7T8X - chains C and E of the 5 polymer chains in the assembly; structure by electron microscopy, 3.21 A resolution.

# Chain C
Protein: Guanine nucleotide-binding protein G(I)/G(S)/G(T) subunit beta-1
From: Homo sapiens
UniProt: P62873 (GBB1_HUMAN); residues 2-340 here = UniProt positions 2-340
Amino-acid sequence (345 residues; each row starts with the number of its first residue; numbers below 1 keep their minus sign (Gly-4 is residue -4)):
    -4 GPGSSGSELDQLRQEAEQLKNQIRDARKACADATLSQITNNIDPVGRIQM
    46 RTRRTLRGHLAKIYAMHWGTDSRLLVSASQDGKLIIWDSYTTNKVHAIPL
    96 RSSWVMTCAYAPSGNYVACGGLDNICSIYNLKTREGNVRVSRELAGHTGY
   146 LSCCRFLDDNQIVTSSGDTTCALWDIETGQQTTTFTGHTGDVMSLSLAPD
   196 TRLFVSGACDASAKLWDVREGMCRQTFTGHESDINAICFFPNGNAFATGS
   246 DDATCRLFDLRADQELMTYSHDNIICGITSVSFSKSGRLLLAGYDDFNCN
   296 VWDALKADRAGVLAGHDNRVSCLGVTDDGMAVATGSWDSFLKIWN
Disordered / not traced: -4 to 2
Differences from the reference sequence: expression tag (-4 to 1)
Curated features (UniProtKB/Swiss-Prot):
  - modified residue: Ser2 (N-acetylserine), His266 (Phosphohistidine)

# Chain E
Protein: Antibody fragment
From: Mus musculus
Notes: antibody fragment or engineered binder
Amino-acid sequence (256 residues; each row starts with the number of its first residue):
     1 DVQLVESGGGLVQPGGSRKLSCSASGFAFSSFGMHWVRQAPEKGLEWVAY
    51 ISSGSGTIYYADTVKGRFTISRDDPKNTLFLQMTSLRSEDTAMYYCVRSI
   101 YYYGSSPFDFWGQGTTLTVSSGGGGSGGGGSGGGGSDIVMTQATSSVPVT
   151 PGESVSISCRSSKSLLHSNGNTYLYWFLQRPGQSPQLLIYRMSNLASGVP
   201 DRFSGSGSGTAFTLTISRLEAEDVGVYYCMQHLEYPLTFGAGTKLELKGS
   251 LEVLFQ
Disordered / not traced: 123-134, 249-256
Disulfides: Cys22-Cys96, Cys159-Cys229

# Chain C / chain E interface
Pairs across the interface - 10 pairs, chain C then chain E:
  Asp66(C) with Tyr103(E), hydrogen bond
  Arg68(C) with Tyr103(E)
  Leu69(C) with Tyr103(E), hydrophobic
  Val90(C) with Tyr102(E), hydrophobic
  Arg129(C) with Val2(E); Arg98(E); Phe110(E)
  Glu130(C) with Gly26(E); Phe27(E); Ala28(E), hydrogen bond (backbone-backbone)
Also at the interface, not in a pair above, chain C (10 interface residues in all): Asp83, His91, Gly131, Asn132
Also at the interface, not in a pair above, chain E (10 interface residues in all): Asp1, Phe32

# Overview
Chain C and chain E each contribute 10 residues to their interface, with 2 hydrogen bonds. Among the polar
pairs are Asp66(C)-Tyr103(E) and Glu130(C)-Ala28(E).
Here chain C is Guanine nucleotide-binding protein G(I)/G(S)/G(T) subunit beta-1 (Homo sapiens) and chain E is
Antibody fragment (Mus musculus). Entry 7T8X (Cryo-EM structure of ACh-bound M2R-Go signaling complex in S1
state) was determined by electron microscopy, deposited together with 7T90, 7T94 and 7T96.
